PDB entry 4Y84 | X-ray diffraction, 2.70 A resolution | chains O and P of the 34 polymer chains in the assembly

== Chain O ==
Name: Proteasome subunit alpha type-2
From: Saccharomyces cerevisiae S288c
Notes: EC 3.4.25.1
Reference sequence: P23639 (PSA2_YEAST); residues 1-250 here = UniProt positions 1-250
Sequence (250 residues; row label = number of the first residue in the row):
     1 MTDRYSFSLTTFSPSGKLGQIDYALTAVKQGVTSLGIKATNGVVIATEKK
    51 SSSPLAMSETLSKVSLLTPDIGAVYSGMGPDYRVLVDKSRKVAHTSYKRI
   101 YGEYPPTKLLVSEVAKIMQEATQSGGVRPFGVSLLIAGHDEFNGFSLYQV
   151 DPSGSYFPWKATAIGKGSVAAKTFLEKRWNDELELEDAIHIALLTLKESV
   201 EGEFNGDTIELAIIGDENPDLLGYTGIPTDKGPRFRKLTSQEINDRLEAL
UniProt features mapped onto this chain:
  - cross-link: Lys108 (Glycyl lysine isopeptide (Lys-Gly) (interchain with G-Cter in ubiquitin))

== Chain P ==
Name: Proteasome subunit alpha type-3
From: Saccharomyces cerevisiae S288c
Notes: EC 3.4.25.1
Reference sequence: P23638 (PSA3_YEAST); residues 0-257 here correspond to UniProt positions 1-258 (UniProt number = residue number + 1)
Sequence (258 residues; numbered 0 to 257; the number before each row is that of its first residue; numbering starts at 0):
     0 MGSRRYDSRTTIFSPEGRLYQVEYALESISHAGTAIGIMASDGIVLAAER
    50 KVTSTLLEQDTSTEKLYKLNDKIAVAVAGLTADAEILINTARIHAQNYLK
   100 TYNEDIPVEILVRRLSDIKQGYTQHGGLRPFGVSFIYAGYDDRYGYQLYT
   150 SNPSGNYTGWKAISVGANTSAAQTLLQMDYKDDMKVDDAIELALKTLSKT
   200 TDSSALTYDRLEFATIRKGANDGEVYQKIFKPQEIKDILVKTGITKKDED
   250 EEADEDMK
Unresolved in the structure: 0, 245-257
UniProt features mapped onto this chain:
  - cross-link (Glycyl lysine isopeptide (Lys-Gly)): Lys99 (interchain with G-Cter in ubiquitin), Lys198 (interchain with G-Cter in ubiquitin), Lys230 (interchain with G-Cter in ubiquitin)

== Chain O / chain P interface ==
Residue-residue contacts (62; chain O residue first):
  Arg4(O) - Ser2(P)  hydrogen bond (backbone-side chain)
  Tyr5(O) - Ser2(P)
  Tyr5(O) - Tyr5(P)
  Ser6(O) - Gly125(P)
  Ser6(O) - Leu127(P)
  Phe7(O) - Ser2(P)
  Phe7(O) - Tyr5(P)
  Phe7(O) - Asp6(P)
  Phe7(O) - Gly126(P)
  Ser8(O) - Gly126(P)  hydrogen bond (backbone-backbone)
  Ser8(O) - Leu127(P)
  Ser8(O) - Arg128(P)  hydrogen bond (side chain-backbone)
  Thr10(O) - Arg128(P)
  Thr11(O) - Ser7(P)
  Thr11(O) - Thr9(P)
  Thr11(O) - Gln20(P)
  Phe12(O) - Gln20(P)
  Phe12(O) - Tyr23(P)
  Phe12(O) - Ala24(P)  hydrophobic
  Phe12(O) - Ser27(P)
  Phe12(O) - Arg128(P)
  Phe12(O) - Pro129(P)
  Phe12(O) - Gly131(P)
  Ser13(O) - Tyr23(P)
  Pro14(O) - Tyr23(P)  hydrophobic
  Pro14(O) - Glu26(P)
  Ser15(O) - Glu26(P)
  Gly16(O) - Tyr23(P)
  Gly16(O) - Ser27(P)  hydrogen bond (backbone-side chain)
  Lys38(O) - Glu57(P)  salt bridge
  Ser112(O) - Glu84(P)
  Lys116(O) - Ile85(P)
  Gln119(O) - Ala81(P)
  Gln119(O) - Asp82(P)  hydrogen bond
  Gln119(O) - Ile85(P)
  Gln119(O) - Arg128(P)
  Thr122(O) - Arg128(P)  hydrogen bond (backbone-side chain)
  Gln123(O) - Tyr121(P)
  Gln123(O) - Leu127(P)
  Gln123(O) - Arg128(P)  hydrogen bond (side chain-backbone)
  Gln123(O) - Pro129(P)
  Gln123(O) - Phe130(P)
  Gly125(O) - Leu127(P)
  Ser153(O) - Ala81(P)
  Gly154(O) - Ala81(P)
  Tyr156(O) - Glu84(P)  hydrogen bond
  Pro158(O) - Leu56(P)
  Pro158(O) - Glu57(P)  hydrogen bond (backbone-backbone)
  Pro158(O) - Thr60(P)
  Pro158(O) - Ser61(P)
  Trp159(O) - Ser53(P)
  Trp159(O) - Leu55(P)
  Trp159(O) - Leu56(P)
  Trp159(O) - Glu57(P)
  Lys160(O) - Thr54(P)
  Lys160(O) - Leu55(P)  hydrogen bond (backbone-backbone)
  Lys160(O) - Leu56(P)
  Lys160(O) - Glu57(P)
  Ala161(O) - Leu55(P)
  Leu175(O) - Leu55(P)  hydrophobic
  Glu176(O) - Thr54(P)
  Trp179(O) - Leu55(P)  hydrophobic
Interface residues without a listed pair, chain O (37 interface residues in all): Leu9, Leu18, Glu120, Ser124, Tyr148, Ser155, Phe157, Lys172
Interface residues without a listed pair, chain P (32 interface residues in all): His30, Leu79, Thr80

== Overview ==
Chain O and chain P form an interface of 37 and 32 residues respectively; the contacts include 10 hydrogen
bonds and 1 salt bridge. Among the polar pairs are Lys38(O)-Glu57(P), Arg4(O)-Ser2(P) and Ser8(O)-Arg128(P).
Here chain O is Proteasome subunit alpha type-2 and chain P is Proteasome subunit alpha type-3, both from
Saccharomyces cerevisiae S288c. Entry 4Y84 (Yeast 20S proteasome in complex with N3-A(4,4-F2P)nLL-ep) was
determined by X-ray diffraction together with 4Y69, 4Y6A, 4Y6V, 4Y6Z, 4Y70, 4Y74 and 34 further entries from
the same study.
